Entry 1V2F (X-ray diffraction, 2.35 A resolution); this record covers chains A and B.

# Chain A (and B)
Molecule: Glutamine Aminotransferase
Organism: Thermus thermophilus
Notes: EC 2.6.1.15; chain B of this document is another copy of the same molecule, construct and numbering; everything in this record applies to it too
Reference sequence: Q75WK2 (Q75WK2_THETH); numbering as in UniProt (aligned over 1-381)
Amino-acid sequence (381 residues; row label = number of the first residue in the row):
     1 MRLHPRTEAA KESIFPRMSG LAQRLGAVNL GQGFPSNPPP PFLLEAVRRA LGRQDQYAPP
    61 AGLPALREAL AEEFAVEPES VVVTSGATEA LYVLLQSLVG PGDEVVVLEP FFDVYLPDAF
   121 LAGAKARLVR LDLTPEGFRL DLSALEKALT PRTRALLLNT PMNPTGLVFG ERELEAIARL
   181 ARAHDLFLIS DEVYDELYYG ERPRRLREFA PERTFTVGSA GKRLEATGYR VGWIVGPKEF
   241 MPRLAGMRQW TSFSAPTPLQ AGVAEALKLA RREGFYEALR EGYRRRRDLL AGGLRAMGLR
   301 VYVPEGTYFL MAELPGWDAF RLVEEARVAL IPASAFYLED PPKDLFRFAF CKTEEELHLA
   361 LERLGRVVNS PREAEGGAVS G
Unresolved in the structure: 369-381 (chain B: 368-381)
Covalent attachments: pyridoxal phosphate (PLP) linked to Lys-222
Ligand contacts:
  - hydrocinnamic acid (HCI): Ser-13, Phe-15, Gly-31, Gln-32, Gly-33, Thr-88, Phe-112, Asp-113, Val-114, Asn-163, Phe-309, Arg-347
  - pyridoxal phosphate (PLP): Gly-86, Ala-87, Thr-88, Leu-91, Phe-112, Tyr-115, Asn-159, Asn-163, Asp-191, Val-193, Tyr-194, Ser-219, Thr-227, Arg-230, Val-231

# Chain A / chain B interface
Pairs across the interface (153):
  Met-1(A) / Asp-185(B)  hydrogen bond (backbone-side chain)
  Met-1(A) / Leu-186(B)
  Met-1(A) / Phe-187(B)  hydrophobic
  Met-1(A) / Arg-213(B)
  Arg-2(A) / Phe-187(B)
  Leu-3(A) / Ser-97(B)
  Leu-3(A) / Leu-98(B)  hydrophobic
  Leu-3(A) / Phe-240(B)  hydrophobic
  Leu-3(A) / Arg-243(B)
  His-4(A) / Ser-97(B)  hydrogen bond (backbone-backbone)
  His-4(A) / Val-99(B)
  His-4(A) / Gly-100(B)
  His-4(A) / Pro-101(B)
  Arg-6(A) / Gln-96(B)  hydrogen bond (side chain-backbone)
  Arg-6(A) / Val-99(B)  hydrogen bond (side chain-backbone)
  Arg-6(A) / Gly-100(B)
  Arg-6(A) / Ala-122(B)  hydrogen bond (side chain-backbone)
  Thr-7(A) / Ser-97(B)
  Thr-7(A) / Arg-243(B)  hydrogen bond (backbone-side chain)
  Ala-9(A) / Trp-250(B)  hydrogen bond (backbone-side chain)
  Ala-10(A) / Arg-243(B)
  Ala-10(A) / Gly-246(B)
  Ala-10(A) / Met-247(B)
  Lys-11(A) / Gln-249(B)
  Glu-12(A) / Gln-249(B)
  Ser-13(A) / Gln-249(B)  hydrogen bond (backbone-side chain)
  Pro-16(A) / Pro-60(B)
  Gln-32(A) / Tyr-57(B)
  Gln-32(A) / Phe-253(B)
  Gly-33(A) / Tyr-57(B)
  Phe-34(A) / Gln-56(B)
  Phe-34(A) / Tyr-57(B)  hydrophobic
  Pro-35(A) / Gln-56(B)
  Asn-37(A) / Gln-56(B)  hydrogen bond (backbone-side chain)
  Pro-38(A) / Gly-52(B)
  Pro-39(A) / Asp-55(B)
  Leu-44(A) / Gly-52(B)
  Val-47(A) / Leu-51(B)  hydrophobic
  Arg-48(A) / Arg-48(B)  hydrogen bond (side chain-backbone)
  Arg-48(A) / Leu-51(B)
  Leu-51(A) / Val-47(B)  hydrophobic
  Leu-51(A) / Arg-48(B)
  Leu-51(A) / Tyr-229(B)
  Gly-52(A) / Pro-38(B)
  Gly-52(A) / Leu-44(B)
  Asp-55(A) / Pro-39(B)
  Asp-55(A) / Ala-226(B)
  Asp-55(A) / Thr-227(B)
  Asp-55(A) / Gly-228(B)  hydrogen bond (backbone-backbone)
  Asp-55(A) / Tyr-229(B)  hydrogen bond
  Gln-56(A) / Phe-34(B)
  Gln-56(A) / Pro-35(B)
  Gln-56(A) / Asn-37(B)
  Gln-56(A) / Glu-225(B)  hydrogen bond (side chain-backbone)
  Gln-56(A) / Ala-226(B)
  Gln-56(A) / Thr-227(B)  hydrogen bond
  Gln-56(A) / Gly-228(B)
  Tyr-57(A) / Gln-32(B)
  Tyr-57(A) / Gly-33(B)
  Tyr-57(A) / Phe-34(B)  hydrophobic
  Tyr-57(A) / Lys-222(B)
  Tyr-57(A) / Thr-227(B)  hydrogen bond (backbone-side chain)
  Tyr-57(A) / Gly-228(B)
  Tyr-57(A) / Arg-230(B)
  Pro-60(A) / Pro-16(B)
  Ser-85(A) / Ser-252(B)
  Thr-88(A) / Gln-249(B)
  Thr-88(A) / Trp-250(B)
  Thr-88(A) / Thr-251(B)
  Thr-88(A) / Ser-252(B)
  Thr-88(A) / Phe-253(B)
  Glu-89(A) / Thr-251(B)  hydrogen bond (backbone-backbone)
  Tyr-92(A) / Tyr-92(B)  hydrogen bond
  Tyr-92(A) / Trp-250(B)
  Gln-96(A) / Arg-6(B)  hydrogen bond (backbone-side chain)
  Ser-97(A) / Leu-3(B)
  Ser-97(A) / His-4(B)  hydrogen bond (backbone-backbone)
  Ser-97(A) / Thr-7(B)
  Leu-98(A) / Leu-3(B)  hydrophobic
  Val-99(A) / His-4(B)
  Val-99(A) / Arg-6(B)  hydrogen bond (backbone-side chain)
  Gly-100(A) / His-4(B)
  Gly-100(A) / Arg-6(B)
  Asp-103(A) / His-4(B)
  Asp-113(A) / Trp-250(B)
  Val-114(A) / Trp-250(B)  hydrophobic
  Pro-117(A) / Trp-250(B)
  Asp-118(A) / Trp-250(B)
  Leu-121(A) / Trp-250(B)
  Ala-122(A) / Arg-6(B)  hydrogen bond (backbone-side chain)
  Asp-185(A) / Met-1(B)  hydrogen bond (side chain-backbone)
  Leu-186(A) / Met-1(B)
  Phe-187(A) / Met-1(B)  hydrophobic
  Phe-187(A) / Arg-2(B)
  Arg-213(A) / Met-1(B)
  Lys-222(A) / Tyr-57(B)
  Glu-225(A) / Gln-56(B)  hydrogen bond (backbone-side chain)
  Ala-226(A) / Asp-55(B)
  Ala-226(A) / Gln-56(B)
  Thr-227(A) / Asp-55(B)
  Thr-227(A) / Gln-56(B)  hydrogen bond
  Thr-227(A) / Tyr-57(B)  hydrogen bond (side chain-backbone)
  Gly-228(A) / Asp-55(B)  hydrogen bond (backbone-backbone)
  Gly-228(A) / Gln-56(B)
  Gly-228(A) / Tyr-57(B)
  Gly-228(A) / Pro-256(B)
  Gly-228(A) / Thr-257(B)  hydrogen bond (backbone-backbone)
  Tyr-229(A) / Leu-51(B)
  Tyr-229(A) / Asp-55(B)  hydrogen bond
  Tyr-229(A) / Pro-258(B)  hydrophobic
  Arg-230(A) / Tyr-57(B)
  Arg-230(A) / Ser-252(B)  hydrogen bond (side chain-backbone)
  Arg-230(A) / Phe-253(B)
  Arg-230(A) / Ser-254(B)  hydrogen bond (side chain-backbone)
  Arg-230(A) / Ala-255(B)
  Arg-230(A) / Pro-256(B)
  Phe-240(A) / Leu-3(B)  hydrophobic
  Arg-243(A) / Leu-3(B)
  Arg-243(A) / Thr-7(B)  hydrogen bond (side chain-backbone)
  Arg-243(A) / Ala-10(B)
  Gly-246(A) / Ala-10(B)
  Met-247(A) / Ala-10(B)
  Gln-249(A) / Lys-11(B)
  Gln-249(A) / Glu-12(B)
  Gln-249(A) / Ser-13(B)  hydrogen bond (side chain-backbone)
  Gln-249(A) / Thr-88(B)
  Trp-250(A) / Ala-9(B)  hydrogen bond (side chain-backbone)
  Trp-250(A) / Lys-11(B)
  Trp-250(A) / Thr-88(B)
  Trp-250(A) / Tyr-92(B)
  Trp-250(A) / Asp-113(B)
  Trp-250(A) / Val-114(B)  hydrophobic
  Trp-250(A) / Pro-117(B)
  Trp-250(A) / Asp-118(B)
  Trp-250(A) / Leu-121(B)
  Thr-251(A) / Thr-88(B)
  Thr-251(A) / Glu-89(B)  hydrogen bond (backbone-backbone)
  Ser-252(A) / Ser-85(B)
  Ser-252(A) / Thr-88(B)
  Ser-252(A) / Arg-230(B)  hydrogen bond (backbone-side chain)
  Phe-253(A) / Gln-32(B)
  Phe-253(A) / Thr-88(B)
  Phe-253(A) / Arg-230(B)
  Ser-254(A) / Arg-230(B)  hydrogen bond (backbone-side chain)
  Ala-255(A) / Arg-230(B)
  Pro-256(A) / Gly-228(B)
  Pro-256(A) / Arg-230(B)
  Pro-256(A) / Pro-256(B)  hydrophobic
  Pro-256(A) / Leu-259(B)  hydrophobic
  Thr-257(A) / Gly-228(B)  hydrogen bond (backbone-backbone)
  Pro-258(A) / Tyr-229(B)  hydrophobic
  Leu-259(A) / Pro-256(B)  hydrophobic
  Leu-259(A) / Leu-259(B)  hydrophobic
Other interface residues (no listed pair), chain A (75 interface residues in all): Glu-8, Leu-95, Pro-101, Glu-212, Pro-242
Other interface residues (no listed pair), chain B (75 interface residues in all): Glu-8, Leu-95, Asp-103, Glu-212, Pro-242

# Overview
Chain A and chain B each contribute 75 residues to their interface, with 37 hydrogen bonds. Among the polar
pairs are Met-1(A)/Asp-185(B), Arg-6(A)/Gln-96(B) and Arg-6(A)/Val-99(B). Ligands of chain A: hydrocinnamic
acid. Covalently linked pyridoxal phosphate: at Lys-222(A).
Chain A and chain B are both Glutamine Aminotransferase (Thermus thermophilus); the structure, Crystal
Structure of T.th HB8 Glutamine Aminotransferase complex with 3-phenylpropionate, was determined by X-ray
diffraction (same publication as 1V2D and 1V2E).
